Entry 8IC0 (electron microscopy, 3.41 A resolution); this record covers chains C and D of the 6 polymer chains in the assembly.

[Chain C]
Name: Guanine nucleotide-binding protein G(I)/G(S)/G(T) subunit beta-1
Organism: Homo sapiens
UniProtKB: P62873 (GBB1_HUMAN); residues 2-340 here = UniProt positions 2-340
Amino-acid sequence (345 residues; numbered -4 to 340; the number before each row is that of its first residue; numbers below 1 keep their minus sign (Gly-4 is residue -4)):
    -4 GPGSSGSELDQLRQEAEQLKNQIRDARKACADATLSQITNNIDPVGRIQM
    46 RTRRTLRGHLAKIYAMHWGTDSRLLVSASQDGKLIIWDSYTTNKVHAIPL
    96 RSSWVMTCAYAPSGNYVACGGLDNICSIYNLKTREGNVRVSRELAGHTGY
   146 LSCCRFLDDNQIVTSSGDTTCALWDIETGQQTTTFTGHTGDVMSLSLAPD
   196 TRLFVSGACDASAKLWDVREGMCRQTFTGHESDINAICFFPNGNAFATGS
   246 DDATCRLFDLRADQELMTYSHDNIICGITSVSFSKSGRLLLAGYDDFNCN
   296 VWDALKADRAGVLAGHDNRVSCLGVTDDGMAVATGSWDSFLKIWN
Unresolved in the structure: -4 to 2
Differences from the reference sequence: expression tag (-4 to 1)

[Chain D]
Name: Guanine nucleotide-binding protein G(I)/G(S)/G(O) subunit gamma-2
Organism: Homo sapiens
UniProtKB: P59768 (GBG2_HUMAN); residues 1-71 here = UniProt positions 1-71
Amino-acid sequence (80 residues; numbered 1 to 80; the number before each row is that of its first residue):
     1 MASNNTASIAQARKLVEQLKMEANIDRIKVSKAAADLMAYCEAHAKEDPL
    51 LTPVPASENPFREKKFFCAILGSAGSAGSA
Unresolved in the structure: 1-6, 64-80
Differences from the reference sequence: expression tag (72-80)

[Chain C / chain D interface]
Contacting residue pairs (75; chain C residue first):
  Leu4(C) - Ala12(D)  hydrophobic
  Leu7(C) - Ala12(D)
  Leu7(C) - Arg13(D)
  Glu10(C) - Val16(D)
  Leu14(C) - Val16(D)
  Leu14(C) - Leu19(D)  hydrophobic
  Leu14(C) - Lys20(D)
  Ile18(C) - Glu22(D)
  Ile18(C) - Ala23(D)  hydrophobic
  Ile18(C) - Arg27(D)
  Cys25(C) - Lys29(D)
  Cys25(C) - Val30(D)  hydrogen bond (backbone-backbone)
  Ala26(C) - Val30(D)  hydrophobic
  Asp27(C) - Lys29(D)  salt bridge
  Asp27(C) - Val30(D)
  Asp27(C) - Ser31(D)  hydrogen bond (side chain-backbone)
  Ala28(C) - Val30(D)
  Leu30(C) - Ala34(D)  hydrophobic
  Ile33(C) - Ser31(D)
  Ile33(C) - Ala34(D)  hydrophobic
  Val40(C) - Leu51(D)  hydrophobic
  Ile43(C) - Leu50(D)
  Ile43(C) - Leu51(D)
  Met45(C) - Leu50(D)  hydrophobic
  Arg48(C) - Asn59(D)
  Arg48(C) - Phe61(D)
  Arg48(C) - Glu63(D)
  Arg49(C) - Pro60(D)
  Arg49(C) - Phe61(D)
  Arg49(C) - Arg62(D)
  Arg49(C) - Glu63(D)
  Trp63(C) - Phe61(D)  hydrophobic
  Ser84(C) - Phe61(D)
  Tyr85(C) - Pro60(D)
  Tyr85(C) - Phe61(D)  hydrophobic
  Met217(C) - Met21(D)  hydrophobic
  Cys218(C) - Gln18(D)  hydrogen bond
  Cys218(C) - Glu22(D)
  Arg219(C) - Glu22(D)
  Gln220(C) - Ile25(D)
  Phe235(C) - Leu37(D)  hydrophobic
  Phe235(C) - Tyr40(D)  hydrophobic
  Pro236(C) - Tyr40(D)  hydrogen bond (backbone-side chain)
  Asn237(C) - Tyr40(D)
  Asp254(C) - Ala33(D)
  Arg256(C) - Asp26(D)
  Arg256(C) - Arg27(D)
  Arg256(C) - Ile28(D)  hydrogen bond (backbone-backbone)
  Arg256(C) - Ala33(D)
  Arg256(C) - Asp36(D)  salt bridge
  Ala257(C) - Arg27(D)
  Ala257(C) - Ile28(D)
  Asp258(C) - Arg27(D)  salt bridge
  Leu261(C) - Val30(D)  hydrophobic
  Leu261(C) - Leu37(D)  hydrophobic
  Ser279(C) - Leu50(D)
  Lys280(C) - Glu47(D)  hydrogen bond (side chain-backbone)
  Lys280(C) - Asp48(D)
  Ser281(C) - Tyr40(D)
  Ser281(C) - Cys41(D)
  Ser281(C) - His44(D)
  Ser281(C) - Asp48(D)
  Ser281(C) - Leu51(D)
  Arg283(C) - Cys41(D)
  Arg283(C) - Leu51(D)
  Leu284(C) - Leu51(D)  hydrophobic
  Gly324(C) - Pro49(D)
  Gly324(C) - Leu50(D)
  Met325(C) - Leu50(D)
  Met325(C) - Pro60(D)  hydrophobic
  Ala326(C) - Phe61(D)  hydrophobic
  Val327(C) - Leu50(D)  hydrophobic
  Ile338(C) - Phe61(D)  hydrophobic
  Asn340(C) - Leu50(D)
  Asn340(C) - Asn59(D)  hydrogen bond
Also at the interface, not in a pair above, chain C (50 interface residues in all): Glu3, Ala11, Ala21, Ala24, Thr34, Leu252, Leu300, Asp323
Also at the interface, not in a pair above, chain D (36 interface residues in all): Ile9, Ala35, Met38

[Summary]
50 residues of chain C face 36 of chain D across their interface, with 7 hydrogen bonds and 3 salt bridges.
Polar pairs include Asp27(C)-Lys29(D), Arg256(C)-Asp36(D) and Asp258(C)-Arg27(D).
Chain C is Guanine nucleotide-binding protein G(I)/G(S)/G(T) subunit beta-1 and chain D is Guanine
nucleotide-binding protein G(I)/G(S)/G(O) subunit gamma-2, both from Homo sapiens; the structure, Cryo-EM
structure of CXCL8 bound C-X-C chemokine receptor 1 in complex with Gi heterotrimer, was determined by
electron microscopy.
